4KDM - chains B and F of the 6 polymer chains in the assembly; structure by X-ray diffraction, 2.50 A resolution.

[Chain B (and F)]
Molecule: Hemagglutinin
Source organism: Influenza A virus
Notes: chain F of this document is another copy of the same molecule, construct and numbering; everything in this record applies to it too
UniProt: Q6DQ33 (Q6DQ33_9INFA); residues 335-509 here correspond to UniProt positions 347-521 (UniProt number = residue number + 12)
Sequence (175 residues; row label = number of the first residue in the row):
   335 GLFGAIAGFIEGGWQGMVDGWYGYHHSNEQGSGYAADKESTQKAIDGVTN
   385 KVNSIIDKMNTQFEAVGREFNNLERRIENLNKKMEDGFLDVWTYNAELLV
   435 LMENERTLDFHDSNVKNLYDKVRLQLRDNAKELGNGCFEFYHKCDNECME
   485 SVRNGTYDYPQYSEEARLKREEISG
Disulfide bonds: Cys478-Cys482

[How chain B and chain F interact]
Contacting residue pairs - 55 pairs, chain B then chain F:
  Gly335(B) with Ser447(F); Asn451(F), hydrogen bond (backbone-side chain)
  Leu336(B) with Phe337(F); Phe444(F), hydrophobic; Ser447(F), hydrogen bond (backbone-side chain); Asn451(F), hydrogen bond (backbone-side chain)
  Phe337(B) with Phe337(F), hydrophobic
  Gly338(B) with Asn451(F)
  Gly342(B) with Lys455(F)
  Phe343(B) with Leu458(F), hydrophobic
  Arg410(B) with Glu403(F), hydrogen bond (side chain-backbone); Phe404(F); Glu408(F), salt bridge
  Asn413(B) with Ala399(F)
  Leu414(B) with Asn415(F); Met418(F), hydrophobic
  Lys416(B) with Glu398(F), salt bridge
  Lys417(B) with Glu398(F); Ala399(F); Asn415(F), hydrogen bond; Met418(F)
  Met418(B) with Met418(F), hydrogen bond (backbone-side chain); Phe422(F)
  Asp420(B) with Gln396(F); Glu398(F)
  Gly421(B) with Phe422(F)
  Phe422(B) with Phe422(F)
  Leu423(B) with Asn394(F); Gln396(F)
  Asp424(B) with Asn394(F), hydrogen bond; Gln396(F), hydrogen bond; Trp426(F)
  Val425(B) with Phe422(F), hydrophobic; Trp426(F), hydrophobic
  Tyr428(B) with Ile389(F), hydrogen bond (side chain-backbone); Lys392(F); Met393(F), hydrophobic; Trp426(F), hydrophobic; Leu433(F)
  Asn429(B) with Asn429(F)
  Glu431(B) with Lys392(F), salt bridge
  Leu432(B) with Ser388(F); Leu433(F), hydrophobic
  Leu435(B) with Ser388(F)
  Met436(B) with Met436(F), hydrophobic; Glu437(F); Arg440(F)
  Glu439(B) with Arg440(F), salt bridge
  Arg440(B) with Arg440(F)
  Lys450(B) with Lys450(F)
  Lys465(B) with Arg461(F)
  Glu466(B) with Arg461(F)
  Ser508(B) with Arg501(F), hydrogen bond; Glu505(F), hydrogen bond
  Gly509(B) with Arg501(F)
Also at the interface, not in a pair above, chain B (34 interface residues in all): Glu345, Ile411, Leu467
Also at the interface, not in a pair above, chain F (35 interface residues in all): Phe397, Val400, Ile411, Leu414, Val425

[In short]
34 residues of chain B and 35 residues of chain F are in contact, with 11 hydrogen bonds and 4 salt bridges.
Polar pairs include Arg410(B)-Glu408(F), Lys416(B)-Glu398(F) and Glu431(B)-Lys392(F).
Both chains are Hemagglutinin (Influenza A virus). Entry 4KDM (Crystal structure of the hemagglutinin of
ferret-transmissible H5N1 virus) was determined by X-ray diffraction together with 4KDN, 4KDO and 4KDQ from
the same study.
